PDB entry 7NVJ | X-ray diffraction, 2.20 A resolution | chain AAA

== Chain AAA ==
Protein: Ubiquitin-fold modifier-conjugating enzyme 1
From: Homo sapiens
UniProtKB: Q9Y3C8 (UFC1_HUMAN); numbering as in UniProt (aligned over 1-167)
Amino-acid sequence (168 residues; numbered 0 to 167; the number before each row is that of its first residue; numbering starts at 0):
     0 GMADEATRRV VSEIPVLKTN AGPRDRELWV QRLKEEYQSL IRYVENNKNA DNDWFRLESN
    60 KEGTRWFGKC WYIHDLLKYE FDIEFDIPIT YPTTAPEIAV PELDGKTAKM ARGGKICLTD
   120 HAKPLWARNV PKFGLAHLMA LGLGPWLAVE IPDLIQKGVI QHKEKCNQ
Unresolved in the structure: 164-167
Differences from the reference sequence: expression tag (0); engineered mutation A110 (Tyr in Q9Y3C8), A121 (Phe in Q9Y3C8)
UniProt features mapped onto this chain:
  - active site: C116 (Glycyl thioester intermediate)
  - cross-link: K122 (Glycyl lysine isopeptide (Lys-Gly) (interchain with G-Cter in UFM1))
From the paper describing this entry:
  - conformationally variable residues (loop rearrangement): L117
  - catalytic residues: C116 (citing earlier work)
  - post-translational modification sites: Y36 (citing earlier work)

== In short ==
From UniProt: active-site residue C116. The paper reports the catalytic residue C116; a modification site at
Y36.
Chain AAA is Ubiquitin-fold modifier-conjugating enzyme 1 (Homo sapiens); the structure, Crystal structure of
UFC1 Y110A & F121A, was determined by X-ray diffraction together with 7NVK and 7NW1 from the same study.
